PDB entry 8QH8 | X-ray diffraction, 1.04 A resolution | chain A

# Chain A
Name: Carbonic anhydrase 2
Organism: Homo sapiens
Notes: EC 4.2.1.1
Reference sequence: P00918 (CAH2_HUMAN); the author numbering skips numbers that UniProt does not, so the offset changes along the chain: 1-125 = UniProt 1-125; 127-261 = UniProt 126-260
Sequence (260 residues; row label = number of the first residue in the row; note: 1 number in that range is skipped by the numbering (no residue carries it; nothing is unmodelled there)):
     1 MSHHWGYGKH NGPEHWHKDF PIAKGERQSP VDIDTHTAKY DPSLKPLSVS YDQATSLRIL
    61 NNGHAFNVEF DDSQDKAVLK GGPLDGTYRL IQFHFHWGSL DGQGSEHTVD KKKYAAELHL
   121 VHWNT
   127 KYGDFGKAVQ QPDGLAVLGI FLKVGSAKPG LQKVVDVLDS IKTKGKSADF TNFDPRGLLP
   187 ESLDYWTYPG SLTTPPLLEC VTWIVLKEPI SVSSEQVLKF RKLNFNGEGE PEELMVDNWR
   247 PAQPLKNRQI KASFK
Not modelled in the structure: 1-2
Bound ions: Zn2+: His94, His96, His119 (together with 2,4-dichloro-5-sulfamoylbenzoic acid)
Residues lining bound ligands: 2,4-dichloro-5-sulfamoylbenzoic acid (V8I): Asn62, His64, Asn67, Gln92, His94, His96, Glu106, His119, Val121, Phe131, Leu141, Val143, Ser197, Leu198, Thr199, Thr200, Val207, Trp209

# Overview
Ligands of chain A: 2,4-dichloro-5-sulfamoylbenzoic acid. The Zn2+ site is built by His94, His96 and His119.
Chain A is Carbonic anhydrase 2 (Homo sapiens); the structure, Human Carbonic Anhydrase II in complex with
Lasamide (2,4-Dichloro 5-sulfamoyl benzoic acid), was determined by X-ray diffraction together with 8QHG and
8QHJ from the same study.
